1FJG - chains A and I of the 22 polymer chains in the assembly; structure by X-ray diffraction, 3.00 A resolution.

[Chain A]
Molecule: 16S ribosomal RNA
From: Thermus thermophilus
Sequence (1522 nucleotides; each row starts with the number of its first residue; note: 42 numbers in that range are skipped by the numbering (no residue carries them; nothing is unmodelled there); a row labelled like 190A-190L holds insertion residues (190A, then the next letters in order); numbering starts at 0):
     0 UUUGUUGGAG AGUUUGAUCC UGGCUCAGGG UGAACGCUGG CGGCGUGCCU AAGACAUGCA
    60 AGUCGUGCGG G
    73 CCGCGGGGUU UU
    88 ACUCCG
    95 UGGUC
   101 AGCGGCGGAC GGGUGAGUAA CGCGUGGGU
  129A G
   130 ACCUACCCGG AAGAGGGGGA CAACCCGGGG AAACUCGGGC UAAUCCCCCA UGUGGACCCG
   190 C
190A-190L CCCUUGGGGUGU
   191 GUCCAAAGGG CUUU
   216 GCCCGCUUCC GGAUGGGCCC GCGUCCCAUC AGCUAGUUGG UGGGGUAAUG GCCCACCAAG
   276 GCGACGACGG GUAGCCGGUC UGAGAGGAUG GCCGGCCACA GGGGCACUGA GACACGGGCC
   336 CCACUCCUAC GGGAGGCAGC AGUUAGGAAU CUUCCGCAAU GGGCGCAAGC CUGACGGAGC
   396 GACGCCGCUU GGAGGAAGAA GCCCUUCGGG GUGUAAACUC CUGAA
   442 CCCGGGACGA AACCCCCGAC GA
   474 GGGGACUGAC GGUACCGGG
   494 GUAAUAGCGC CGGCCAACUC CGUGCCAGCA GCCGCGGUAA UACGGAGGGC GCGAGCGUUA
   554 CCCGGAUUCA CUGGGCGUAA AGGGCGUGUA GGCGGCCUGG GGCGUCCCAU GUGAAAGACC
   614 ACGGCUCAAC CGUGGGGGAG CGUGGGAUAC GCUCAGGCUA GACGGUGGGA GAGGGUGGUG
   674 GAAUUCCCGG AGUAGCGGUG AAAUGCGCAG AUACCGGGAG GAACGCCGAU GGCGAAGGCA
   734 GCCACCUGGU CCACCCGUGA CGCUGAGGCG CGAAAGCGUG GGGAGCAAAC CGGAUUAGAU
   794 ACCCGGGUAG UCCACGCCCU AAACGAUGCG CGCUAGGUCU CUGGGUCU
   848 CCUGGGGGCC GAAGCUAACG CGUUAAGCGC GCCGCCUGGG GAGUACGGCC GCAAGGCUGA
   908 AACUCAAAGG AAUUGACGGG GGCCCGCACA AGCGGUGGAG CAUGUGGUUU AAUUCGAAGC
   968 AACGCGAAGA ACCUUACCAG GCCUUGACAU GCUAGG
 1003A G
  1004 AACCCGGGUG AAAGCCUGGG GUGCCCC
1030A-1030D GCGA
  1031 GGGGAGCCCU AGCACAGGUG CUGCAUGGCC GUCGUCAGCU CGUGCCGUGA GGUGUUGGGU
  1091 UAAGUCCCGC AACGAGCGCA ACCCCCGCCG UUAGUUGCCA GCGGUUCGGC CGGGCACUCU
  1151 AACGGGACUG CCCGCGAAA
  1171 GCGGGAGGAA GGAGGGGACG ACGUCUGGUC AGCAUGGCCC UUACGGCCUG GGCGACACAC
  1231 GUGCUACAAU GCCCACUACA AAGCGAUGCC ACCCGGCAAC GGGGAGCUAA UCGCAAAAAG
  1291 GUGGGCCCAG UUCGGAUUGG GGUCUGCAAC CCGACCCCAU GAAGCCGGAA UCGCUAGUAA
  1351 UCGCGGAUCA G
 1361A C
  1362 CAUGCCGCGG UGAAUACGUU CCCGGGCCUU GUACACACCG CCCGUCACGC CAUGGGAGCG
  1422 GGCUCUACCC GAAGUCGCCG GG
  1446 AGCCUACGGG
  1459 CAGGCGCCGA GGGUAGGGCC CGUGACUGGG GCGAAGUCGU AACAAGGUAG CUGUACCGGA
  1519 AGGUGCGGCU GGAUCACCUC CUUUCU
Unresolved in the structure: 0-4, 1535-1544
Ion coordination: Mg2+ site 1: U12, G22; Mg2+ site 2 near U14 (its only coordinating residue here); Mg2+ site 3 near G21 (its only coordinating residue here); Mg2+ site 4: G61, U62, G105; Mg2+ site 5: G69, G70, U98; Mg2+ site 6: C106, G107, A325; Mg2+ site 7: G107, G326; Mg2+ site 8: G107, G108, G326; Mg2+ site 9: G108, A109; Mg2+ site 10: A109, G331; Mg2+ site 11: A109, G324, G326; Mg2+ site 12: A116, G117, G289; 63 more Mg2+ sites not listed
Small-molecule neighbours:
  - paromomycin (PAR): C1404, G1405, U1406, C1407, A1408, C1409, G1489, C1490, G1491, A1492, A1493, G1494, U1495, C1496
  - spectinomycin (SCM): C1063, G1064, C1066, G1068, C1069, A1191, C1192, G1193, U1194, G1386, G1387, C1388
  - streptomycin (SRY): U12, U13, U14, C526, G527, C912, A913, A914, A915, C1490, G1491
What the authors report for this chain:
  - binding site for Fragment of messenger RNA: G693, G926, C1400, C1402, C1403
  - Mg2+ coordination: G1401
  - binding site for spectinomycin: G1064, C1192
  - binding site for paromomycin: A1408, G1491, A1493
  - conformationally variable residues (side-chain flip): A1492, A1493
  - contacts within the chain: G1064-C1192 (hydrogen bond)

[Chain I]
Molecule: 30S ribosomal protein S9
From: Thermus thermophilus
Amino-acid sequence (128 residues; numbered 1 to 128; the number before each row is that of its first residue):
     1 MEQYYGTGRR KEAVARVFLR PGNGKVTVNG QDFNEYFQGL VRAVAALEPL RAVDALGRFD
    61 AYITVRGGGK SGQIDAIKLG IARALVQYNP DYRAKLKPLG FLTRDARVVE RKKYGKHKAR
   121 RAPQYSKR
Unresolved in the structure: 1

[How chain A and chain I interact]
Pairs across the interface - 125 pairs, chain A then chain I:
  G941(A) - Arg121(I)  base contact
  G942(A) - Gln124(I)  hydrogen bond to the base
  U943(A) - Gln124(I)  sugar contact
  G966(A) - Arg128(I)  hydrogen bond to the sugar
  C967(A) - Arg128(I)  hydrogen bond to the sugar
  A968(A) - Arg128(I)  salt bridge to the phosphate
  C970(A) - Ser126(I)  hydrogen bond to the base
  C1116(A) - Val108(I)  sugar contact
  G1117(A) - Arg104(I)  hydrogen bond to the phosphate
  G1117(A) - Ala106(I)  sugar contact
  C1118(A) - Arg9(I)  salt bridge to the phosphate
  C1118(A) - Arg83(I)  hydrogen bond to the phosphate
  C1118(A) - Arg104(I)  salt bridge to the phosphate
  C1119(A) - Arg9(I)  salt bridge to the phosphate
  C1119(A) - Arg83(I)  salt bridge to the phosphate
  G1127(A) - Arg16(I)  hydrogen bond to the sugar
  G1127(A) - Arg66(I)  phosphate contact
  C1128(A) - Arg16(I)  sugar contact
  C1128(A) - Arg66(I)  salt bridge to the phosphate
  C1129(A) - Tyr62(I)  phosphate contact
  A1130(A) - Gln3(I)  hydrogen bond to the sugar
  A1130(A) - Phe18(I)  sugar contact
  A1130(A) - Arg20(I)  salt bridge to the phosphate
  G1131(A) - Gln3(I)  phosphate contact
  G1131(A) - Arg20(I)  phosphate contact
  C1147(A) - Tyr5(I)  hydrogen bond to the sugar
  C1147(A) - Thr7(I)  phosphate contact
  C1147(A) - Arg16(I)  hydrogen bond to the base
  U1148(A) - Tyr5(I)  sugar contact
  U1148(A) - Thr7(I)  hydrogen bond to the phosphate
  U1148(A) - Arg9(I)  hydrogen bond to the phosphate
  U1148(A) - Val14(I)  phosphate contact
  U1148(A) - Arg16(I)  sugar contact
  C1149(A) - Arg9(I)  salt bridge to the phosphate
  C1149(A) - Val14(I)  phosphate contact
  G1178(A) - Arg93(I)  salt bridge to the phosphate
  G1178(A) - Lys97(I)  salt bridge to the phosphate
  A1179(A) - Lys97(I)  salt bridge to the phosphate
  A1179(A) - Leu102(I)  sugar contact
  A1179(A) - Thr103(I)  hydrogen bond to the phosphate
  A1179(A) - Arg104(I)  hydrogen bond to the sugar
  A1180(A) - Thr103(I)  hydrogen bond to the phosphate
  G1186(A) - Glu110(I)  sugar contact
  G1186(A) - Lys113(I)  hydrogen bond to the phosphate
  G1187(A) - Arg111(I)  hydrogen bond to the sugar
  G1187(A) - Lys113(I)  salt bridge to the phosphate
  A1188(A) - Tyr114(I)  phosphate contact
  C1230(A) - Lys127(I)  phosphate contact
  G1231(A) - Ser126(I)  hydrogen bond to the phosphate
  G1231(A) - Lys127(I)  salt bridge to the phosphate
  U1232(A) - Gln124(I)  hydrogen bond to the phosphate
  U1232(A) - Tyr125(I)  phosphate contact
  U1232(A) - Ser126(I)  hydrogen bond to the phosphate
  G1233(A) - His117(I)  salt bridge to the phosphate
  G1233(A) - Pro123(I)  phosphate contact
  G1233(A) - Gln124(I)  hydrogen bond to the phosphate
  A1248(A) - Tyr36(I)  sugar contact
  A1248(A) - Lys70(I)  hydrogen bond to the sugar
  C1249(A) - Tyr36(I)  hydrogen bond to the sugar
  C1249(A) - Gly67(I)  phosphate contact
  C1249(A) - Gly68(I)  hydrogen bond to the sugar
  C1249(A) - Gly69(I)  sugar contact
  C1249(A) - Lys70(I)  hydrogen bond to the sugar
  C1249(A) - Gln73(I)  hydrogen bond to the sugar
  A1250(A) - Glu12(I)  hydrogen bond to the sugar
  A1250(A) - Arg66(I)  phosphate contact
  A1250(A) - Gly67(I)  hydrogen bond to the phosphate
  A1250(A) - Gly68(I)  hydrogen bond to the phosphate
  A1251(A) - Glu12(I)  sugar contact
  A1251(A) - Gly67(I)  phosphate contact
  G1290(A) - Leu40(I)  sugar contact
  G1291(A) - Gln38(I)  hydrogen bond to the sugar
  G1291(A) - Gly39(I)  sugar contact
  U1292(A) - Gln38(I)  sugar contact
  U1292(A) - Gly39(I)  phosphate contact
  C1342(A) - Gln124(I)  sugar contact
  C1342(A) - Tyr125(I)  hydrogen bond to the phosphate
  G1343(A) - Arg121(I)  sugar contact
  G1343(A) - Ala122(I)  hydrogen bond to the sugar
  G1343(A) - Tyr125(I)  hydrogen bond to the phosphate
  C1344(A) - Lys116(I)  salt bridge to the phosphate
  C1344(A) - Arg120(I)  sugar contact
  C1344(A) - Ala122(I)  phosphate contact
  U1345(A) - Arg120(I)  salt bridge to the phosphate
  A1346(A) - Arg107(I)  sugar contact
  A1346(A) - Arg120(I)  salt bridge to the phosphate
  G1347(A) - Arg10(I)  hydrogen bond to the base
  G1347(A) - Arg107(I)  hydrogen bond to the base
  G1347(A) - Val108(I)  sugar contact
  G1347(A) - Val109(I)  sugar contact
  U1348(A) - Val108(I)  phosphate contact
  U1348(A) - Val109(I)  phosphate contact
  U1348(A) - Glu110(I)  hydrogen bond to the phosphate
  U1348(A) - Arg120(I)  phosphate contact
  A1349(A) - Lys118(I)  salt bridge to the phosphate
  A1349(A) - Arg120(I)  hydrogen bond to the phosphate
  A1349(A) - Arg121(I)  hydrogen bond to the phosphate
  A1350(A) - Lys118(I)  salt bridge to the phosphate
  A1350(A) - Arg121(I)  salt bridge to the phosphate
  U1351(A) - Lys118(I)  base contact
  C1366(A) - His117(I)  salt bridge to the phosphate
  C1367(A) - Lys112(I)  salt bridge to the phosphate
  C1367(A) - Tyr114(I)  phosphate contact
  C1367(A) - Gly115(I)  hydrogen bond to the phosphate
  C1367(A) - Lys116(I)  phosphate contact
  G1368(A) - Arg111(I)  salt bridge to the phosphate
  G1368(A) - Lys112(I)  salt bridge to the phosphate
  G1368(A) - Lys113(I)  phosphate contact
  G1368(A) - Tyr114(I)  hydrogen bond to the phosphate
  C1369(A) - Arg111(I)  phosphate contact
  C1369(A) - Lys112(I)  hydrogen bond to the phosphate
  G1370(A) - Glu12(I)  phosphate contact
  G1370(A) - Val109(I)  phosphate contact
  G1371(A) - Lys11(I)  phosphate contact
  G1371(A) - Glu12(I)  phosphate contact
  G1371(A) - Gly68(I)  sugar contact
  G1371(A) - Gly69(I)  hydrogen bond to the phosphate
  G1371(A) - Val109(I)  phosphate contact
  U1372(A) - Lys11(I)  salt bridge to the phosphate
  U1372(A) - Gly69(I)  phosphate contact
  U1372(A) - Lys70(I)  phosphate contact
  U1372(A) - Ser71(I)  hydrogen bond to the phosphate
  U1372(A) - Gly72(I)  hydrogen bond to the phosphate
  G1373(A) - Lys11(I)  hydrogen bond to the base
  G1373(A) - Ser71(I)  hydrogen bond to the phosphate
Other interface residues (no listed pair), chain A (55 interface residues in all): A1146
Other interface residues (no listed pair), chain I (54 interface residues in all): Glu2, Arg42

[Summary]
55 residues of chain A and 54 residues of chain I are in contact, with 46 hydrogen bonds and 25 salt bridges.
Polar contacts include G942(A)-Gln124(I), C970(A)-Ser126(I) and C1147(A)-Arg16(I). The paper reports a binding
site for Fragment of messenger RNA at G693(A), G926(A) and C1400(A) among others; a binding site for
paromomycin at A1408(A), G1491(A) and A1493(A).
Here chain A is 16S ribosomal RNA and chain I is 30S ribosomal protein S9, both from Thermus thermophilus.
Entry 1FJG (Structure of the thermus thermophilus 30S ribosomal subunit in complex with the antibiotics
streptomycin, spectinomycin, and ...) was determined by X-ray diffraction.
